7ZL6 - chain AAA; structure by X-ray diffraction, 1.38 A resolution.

[Chain AAA]
Protein: Carbonic anhydrase 2
Source organism: Homo sapiens
Notes: EC 4.2.1.1
UniProt: P00918 (CAH2_HUMAN); the author numbering skips numbers that UniProt does not, so the offset changes along the chain: 1-125 = UniProt 1-125; 127-261 = UniProt 126-260
Amino-acid sequence (260 residues; numbered 1 to 261; 1 number in that range is skipped by the numbering (no residue carries it; nothing is unmodelled there); the number before each row is that of its first residue):
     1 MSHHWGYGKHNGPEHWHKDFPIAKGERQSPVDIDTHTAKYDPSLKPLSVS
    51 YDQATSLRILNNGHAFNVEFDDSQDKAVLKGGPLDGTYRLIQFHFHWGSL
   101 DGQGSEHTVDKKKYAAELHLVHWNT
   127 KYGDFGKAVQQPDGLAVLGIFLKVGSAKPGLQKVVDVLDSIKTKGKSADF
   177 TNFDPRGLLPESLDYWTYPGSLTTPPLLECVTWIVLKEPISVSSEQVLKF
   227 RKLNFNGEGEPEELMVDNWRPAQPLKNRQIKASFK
Unresolved in the structure: 1-2
Ion coordination: Zn2+: H94, H96, H119 (together with Azosemide)
Small-molecule neighbours: Azosemide (IWE): N62, H64, N67, I91, Q92, H94, H96, E106, H119, V121, F131, V135, L141, V143, S197, L198, T199, T200, P201, P202, L204, V207, W209
Curated features (UniProtKB/Swiss-Prot):
  - active site: H64 (Proton donor/acceptor)
  - binding site (Zn(2+)): H94, H96, H119
  - binding site (substrate): T199, T200
  - site: Y7 (Fine-tunes the proton-transfer properties of H-64), N62 (Fine-tunes the proton-transfer properties of H-64), N67 (Fine-tunes the proton-transfer properties of H-64), Q92 (Involved in the binding of some activators, including histamine and L-histidine)
  - modified residue: S2 (N-acetylserine), S166 (Phosphoserine), S173 (Phosphoserine)

[Summary]
Bound to chain AAA: Azosemide. The Zn2+ site is built by H94, H96 and H119. UniProt lists active-site residue
H64, 3 Zn2+-binding residues and substrate-binding residues T199 and T200.
Chain AAA is Carbonic anhydrase 2 (Homo sapiens); the structure, Azosemide in complex with human Carbonic
anhydrase II (hCA II), was determined by X-ray diffraction (same publication as 7ZL5).
